7PBN - chains D and G of the 10 polymer chains in the assembly; structure by electron microscopy, 3.20 A resolution.

Chain D:
Name: Holliday junction ATP-dependent DNA helicase RuvB
From: Streptococcus thermophilus
Notes: EC 3.6.4.12
UniProtKB: A0A2U2MES7 (A0A2U2MES7_STRTR); numbering as in UniProt (aligned over 19-333)
Amino-acid sequence (315 residues; each row starts with the number of its first residue):
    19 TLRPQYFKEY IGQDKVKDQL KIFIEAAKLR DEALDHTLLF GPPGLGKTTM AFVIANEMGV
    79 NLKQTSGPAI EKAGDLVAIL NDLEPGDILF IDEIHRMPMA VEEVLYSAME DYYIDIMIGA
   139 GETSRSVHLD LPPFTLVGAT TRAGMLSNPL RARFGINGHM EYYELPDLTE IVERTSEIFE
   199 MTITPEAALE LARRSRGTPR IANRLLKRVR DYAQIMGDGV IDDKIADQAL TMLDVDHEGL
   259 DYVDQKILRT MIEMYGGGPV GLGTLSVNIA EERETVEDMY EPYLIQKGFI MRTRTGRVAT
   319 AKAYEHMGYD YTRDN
Unresolved in the structure: 332-333
Small-molecule neighbours: ADP (adenosine-5'-diphosphate): Thr-19, Leu-20, Tyr-28, Ile-29, Gly-62, Leu-63, Gly-64, Lys-65, Thr-66, Thr-67, Tyr-181, Ile-189, Pro-217, Arg-218

Chain G:
Name: Holliday junction ATP-dependent DNA helicase RuvA
From: Salmonella typhimurium
Notes: EC 3.6.4.12
UniProtKB: A0A0M0QTS9 (A0A0M0QTS9_SALTM); residues 156-203 here = UniProt positions 156-203
Amino-acid sequence (48 residues; numbered 156 to 203; the number before each row is that of its first residue):
   156 SEDAEQEAVA ALVALGYKPQ EASRMVSKIA RPDASSETLI RDALRAAL

Interface between chain D and chain G:
Pairs across the interface (11; chain D residue first):
  Lys-90(D) with Leu-170(G)
  Ala-91(D) with Leu-170(G)
  Gly-92(D) with Leu-170(G), hydrogen bond (backbone-backbone); Tyr-172(G)
  Val-95(D) with Leu-199(G), hydrophobic
  Ala-96(D) with Leu-199(G)
  Asn-99(D) with Arg-196(G)
  Ile-134(D) with Leu-170(G), hydrophobic
  Ile-136(D) with Ala-165(G)
  Leu-147(D) with Glu-192(G)
  Asp-148(D) with Arg-196(G), hydrogen bond (backbone-side chain)
Other interface residues (no listed pair), chain D (16 interface residues in all): Asp-93, Ile-97, Asp-100, Met-135, Arg-143, His-146
Other interface residues (no listed pair), chain G (12 interface residues in all): Glu-162, Ala-166, Ala-169, Gly-171, Ile-195, Leu-203

Summary:
16 residues of chain D face 12 of chain G across their interface; the contacts include 2 hydrogen bonds. Polar
contacts include Asp-148(D)/Arg-196(G) and Gly-92(D)/Leu-170(G). Chain D binds ADP.
Here chain D is Holliday junction ATP-dependent DNA helicase RuvB (Streptococcus thermophilus) and chain G is
Holliday junction ATP-dependent DNA helicase RuvA (Salmonella typhimurium). Entry 7PBN (RuvAB branch migration
motor complexed to the Holliday junction - RuvB AAA+ state s3 [t2 dataset]) was determined by electron
microscopy together with 7PBL, 7PBM, 7PBO, 7PBP, 7PBQ, 7PBR and 3 further entries from the same study.
